PDB entry 3EDR | X-ray diffraction, 2.45 A resolution | chains B and D of the 6 polymer chains in the assembly

Chain B:
Molecule: Caspase-7
From: Homo sapiens
Notes: EC 3.4.22.60; fragment: P10 subunit to 303)
Reference sequence: P55210 (CASP7_HUMAN); residues 207-303 here = UniProt positions 207-303
Chain sequence (97 residues; numbered 207 to 303; the number before each row is that of its first residue):
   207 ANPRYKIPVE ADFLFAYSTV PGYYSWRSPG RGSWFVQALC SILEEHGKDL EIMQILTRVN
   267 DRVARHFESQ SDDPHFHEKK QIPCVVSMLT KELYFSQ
Not modelled in the structure: 207-210
Curated features (UniProtKB/Swiss-Prot):
  - region: Val226 to Gly238 (Loop L3), Glu274 to Ile288 (Loop L4)
  - site: Tyr223 (Involved in allosteric regulation)
  - modified residue: Arg233 (Microbial infection: ADP-riboxanated arginine), Ser239 (Phosphoserine)
Reported in the primary citation:
  - binding site for Inhibitor Ac-ldesd-cho peptide: Tyr230, Gln276 to Ser277, Asp278
  - specificity-determining residues: Pro235

Chain D:
Molecule: Caspase-7
From: Homo sapiens
Notes: EC 3.4.22.60; fragment: P10 subunit to 303)
Reference sequence: P55210 (CASP7_HUMAN); residues 507-603 here correspond to UniProt positions 207-303 (UniProt number = residue number - 300)
Chain sequence (97 residues; each row starts with the number of its first residue):
   507 ANPRYKIPVE ADFLFAYSTV PGYYSWRSPG RGSWFVQALC SILEEHGKDL EIMQILTRVN
   567 DRVARHFESQ SDDPHFHEKK QIPCVVSMLT KELYFSQ
Not modelled in the structure: 507-510
Curated features (UniProtKB/Swiss-Prot):
  - region: Val526 to Gly538 (Loop L3), Glu574 to Ile588 (Loop L4)
  - site: Tyr523 (Involved in allosteric regulation)
  - modified residue: Arg533 (Microbial infection: ADP-riboxanated arginine), Ser539 (Phosphoserine)

Interface between chain B and chain D:
Pairs across the interface (57; chain B residue first):
  Lys212(B) - Glu574(D)
  Lys212(B) - Glu584(D)  hydrogen bond (side chain-backbone)
  Lys212(B) - Lys586(D)
  Ile213(B) - Arg571(D)
  Pro214(B) - Ala570(D)
  Pro214(B) - Lys586(D)
  Pro214(B) - Gln587(D)
  Pro214(B) - Ile588(D)  hydrophobic
  Glu216(B) - Tyr529(D)  hydrogen bond
  Glu216(B) - Ile588(D)
  Ala217(B) - Ile588(D)  hydrophobic
  Val226(B) - Met594(D)  hydrophobic
  Tyr229(B) - Glu516(D)  hydrogen bond
  Met259(B) - Met559(D)  hydrophobic
  Gln260(B) - Glu598(D)  hydrogen bond
  Thr263(B) - Leu595(D)
  Thr263(B) - Thr596(D)
  Thr263(B) - Lys597(D)
  Asn266(B) - Ser593(D)
  Asn266(B) - Met594(D)
  Asn266(B) - Leu595(D)  hydrogen bond (side chain-backbone)
  Asp267(B) - Thr596(D)
  Asp267(B) - Lys597(D)  salt bridge
  Ala270(B) - Lys512(D)
  Ala270(B) - Pro514(D)
  Arg271(B) - Lys597(D)
  Glu274(B) - Lys512(D)
  Glu284(B) - Lys512(D)  hydrogen bond (backbone-side chain)
  Lys286(B) - Lys512(D)  hydrogen bond (side chain-backbone)
  Lys286(B) - Pro514(D)
  Gln287(B) - Pro514(D)
  Ile288(B) - Pro514(D)  hydrophobic
  Ile288(B) - Glu516(D)
  Ile288(B) - Ala517(D)  hydrophobic
  Pro289(B) - Met594(D)
  Cys290(B) - Val592(D)  hydrophobic
  Cys290(B) - Ser593(D)
  Val291(B) - Val591(D)
  Val291(B) - Val592(D)
  Val291(B) - Ser593(D)  hydrogen bond (backbone-backbone)
  Val292(B) - Cys590(D)  hydrophobic
  Val292(B) - Val591(D)
  Ser293(B) - Asn566(D)
  Ser293(B) - Cys590(D)
  Ser293(B) - Val591(D)  hydrogen bond (backbone-backbone)
  Met294(B) - Val526(D)  hydrophobic
  Met294(B) - Asn566(D)
  Met294(B) - Ile588(D)
  Met294(B) - Pro589(D)
  Leu295(B) - Thr563(D)
  Leu295(B) - Asn566(D)  hydrogen bond (backbone-side chain)
  Thr296(B) - Thr563(D)
  Thr296(B) - Asp567(D)
  Lys297(B) - Thr563(D)
  Lys297(B) - Asp567(D)  salt bridge
  Lys297(B) - Arg571(D)
  Glu298(B) - Gln560(D)  hydrogen bond
Other interface residues (no listed pair), chain D (31 interface residues in all): Tyr511, Ile513, Val515

Summary:
29 residues of chain B and 31 residues of chain D are in contact; the contacts include 11 hydrogen bonds and 2
salt bridges. Polar pairs include Asp267(B)-Lys597(D), Lys297(B)-Asp567(D) and Lys212(B)-Glu584(D). From the
paper: a binding site for Inhibitor Ac-ldesd-cho peptide at Tyr230(B), Gln276(B) and Asp278(B); the
specificity determinant Pro235(B).
Chain B and chain D are both Caspase-7 (Homo sapiens); the structure, The crystal structure of caspase-7 in
complex with Acetyl-LDESD-CHO, was determined by X-ray diffraction together with 3EDQ from the same study.
